Entry 5XM0 (X-ray diffraction, 2.87 A resolution); this record covers chains C and D of the 10 polymer chains in the assembly.

# Chain C
Protein: Histone H2A type 1-B
Source organism: Mus musculus
UniProt: C0HKE1 (H2A1B_MOUSE); residues 0-129 here correspond to UniProt positions 1-130 (UniProt number = residue number + 1)
Amino-acid sequence (133 residues; numbered -3 to 129; the number before each row is that of its first residue; numbers below 1 keep their minus sign (Gly-3 is residue -3)):
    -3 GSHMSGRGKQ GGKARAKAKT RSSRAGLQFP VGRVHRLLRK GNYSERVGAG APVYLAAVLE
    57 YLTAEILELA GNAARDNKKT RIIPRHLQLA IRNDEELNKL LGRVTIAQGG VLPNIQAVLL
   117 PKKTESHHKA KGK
Not modelled in the structure: -3 to 13, 119-129
Differences from the reference sequence: expression tag (-3 to -1)

# Chain D
Protein: Histone H2B type 3-A
Source organism: Mus musculus
UniProt: Q9D2U9 (H2B3A_MOUSE); residues 0-125 here correspond to UniProt positions 1-126 (UniProt number = residue number + 1)
Amino-acid sequence (129 residues; row label = number of the first residue in the row; numbers below 1 keep their minus sign (Gly-3 is residue -3)):
    -3 GSHMPEPSRS TPAPKKGSKK AITKAQKKDG KKRKRGRKES YSIYVYKVLK QVHPDTGISS
    57 KAMGIMNSFV NDIFERIASE ASRLAHYNKR STITSREVQT AVRLLLPGEL AKHAVSEGTK
   117 AVTKYTSSK
Not modelled in the structure: -3 to 30, 125
Differences from the reference sequence: expression tag (-3 to -1)
Swiss-Prot annotation at these positions:
  - modified residue: Pro1 (N-acetylproline), Glu2 (ADP-ribosyl glutamic acid), Ser6 (ADP-ribosylserine), Lys11 (N6-(beta-hydroxybutyryl)lysine), Lys12 (N6-(2-hydroxyisobutyryl)lysine), Ser14 (Phosphoserine), Lys15 (N6-acetyllysine), Lys16 (N6-acetyllysine), Lys20 (N6-(2-hydroxyisobutyryl)lysine), Lys23 (N6-(2-hydroxyisobutyryl)lysine), Lys24 (N6-(2-hydroxyisobutyryl)lysine), Lys34 (N6-(2-hydroxyisobutyryl)lysine), Glu35 (PolyADP-ribosyl glutamic acid), Ser36 (Phosphoserine), Lys43 (N6-(2-hydroxyisobutyryl)lysine), Lys46 (N6-(2-hydroxyisobutyryl)lysine), Lys57 (N6,N6-dimethyllysine), Arg79 (Dimethylated arginine), Lys85 (N6,N6,N6-trimethyllysine), Arg86 (Omega-N-methylarginine) and 5 more in UniProt
  - glycosylation: Ser112 (O-linked (GlcNAc) serine)
  - cross-link (Glycyl lysine isopeptide (Lys-Gly)): Lys20 (interchain with G-Cter in SUMO2), Lys34 (interchain with G-Cter in ubiquitin), Lys120 (interchain with G-Cter in ubiquitin)

# How chain C and chain D interact
Pairs across the interface (111):
  Arg17(C) - Tyr121(D)
  Ser19(C) - Lys120(D)
  Arg20(C) - Lys120(D)
  Arg20(C) - Tyr121(D)
  Arg20(C) - Ser124(D)
  Ala21(C) - Ala117(D)
  Ala21(C) - Lys120(D)
  Leu23(C) - Ala117(D)  hydrophobic
  Gln24(C) - Tyr40(D)
  Gln24(C) - Lys43(D)
  Gln24(C) - Gln47(D)
  Phe25(C) - Tyr40(D)  hydrophobic
  Phe25(C) - Val66(D)  hydrophobic
  Pro26(C) - Tyr40(D)
  Arg29(C) - Glu35(D)  salt bridge
  Arg29(C) - Ser36(D)  hydrogen bond (side chain-backbone)
  Arg29(C) - Tyr40(D)
  Val30(C) - Phe70(D)  hydrophobic
  Arg32(C) - Glu35(D)  salt bridge
  Leu33(C) - Tyr37(D)
  Leu33(C) - Phe70(D)  hydrophobic
  Leu34(C) - Phe70(D)  hydrophobic
  Leu34(C) - Ala74(D)  hydrophobic
  Tyr39(C) - Phe70(D)
  Tyr39(C) - Glu71(D)  hydrogen bond
  Tyr39(C) - Ala74(D)  hydrophobic
  Tyr39(C) - Ser75(D)
  Tyr39(C) - Ser78(D)  hydrogen bond (backbone-side chain)
  Tyr39(C) - Ile89(D)  hydrophobic
  Ser40(C) - Ser87(D)
  Ser40(C) - Ile89(D)
  Glu41(C) - Ser87(D)  hydrogen bond (backbone-backbone)
  Arg42(C) - Ser87(D)  hydrogen bond (backbone-backbone)
  Arg42(C) - Thr88(D)
  Arg42(C) - Ile89(D)  hydrogen bond (backbone-backbone)
  Val43(C) - Ile89(D)
  Gly44(C) - Thr88(D)
  Gly44(C) - Ile89(D)  hydrogen bond (backbone-backbone)
  Gly46(C) - Ser91(D)
  Gly46(C) - Val118(D)
  Ala47(C) - Ile89(D)
  Ala47(C) - Thr90(D)
  Ala47(C) - Ser91(D)
  Val49(C) - Ala117(D)
  Val49(C) - Val118(D)  hydrophobic
  Val49(C) - Tyr121(D)  hydrophobic
  Tyr50(C) - Ser91(D)
  Tyr50(C) - Val94(D)  hydrophobic
  Tyr50(C) - Gln95(D)  hydrogen bond
  Tyr50(C) - Val111(D)
  Tyr50(C) - Gly114(D)
  Tyr50(C) - Thr115(D)
  Tyr50(C) - Val118(D)
  Leu51(C) - Phe70(D)  hydrophobic
  Leu51(C) - Ile73(D)  hydrophobic
  Ala53(C) - Glu113(D)
  Ala53(C) - Gly114(D)
  Ala53(C) - Ala117(D)  hydrophobic
  Val54(C) - Val98(D)  hydrophobic
  Val54(C) - Ala110(D)
  Leu55(C) - Ile69(D)  hydrophobic
  Leu55(C) - Phe70(D)
  Glu56(C) - Val44(D)
  Tyr57(C) - Leu106(D)
  Tyr57(C) - His109(D)  hydrogen bond
  Tyr57(C) - Ala110(D)
  Tyr57(C) - Glu113(D)
  Leu58(C) - Phe65(D)  hydrophobic
  Leu58(C) - Ile69(D)  hydrophobic
  Leu58(C) - Leu106(D)  hydrophobic
  Thr59(C) - Val66(D)
  Ala60(C) - Val44(D)  hydrophobic
  Glu61(C) - Leu106(D)
  Ile62(C) - Phe65(D)  hydrophobic
  Leu63(C) - Val41(D)
  Leu63(C) - Leu45(D)
  Leu63(C) - His49(D)
  Glu64(C) - Val48(D)
  Glu64(C) - His49(D)  salt bridge
  Gly67(C) - His49(D)
  Asn68(C) - His49(D)
  Thr76(C) - Asp51(D)
  Thr76(C) - Thr52(D)
  Thr76(C) - Gly53(D)  hydrogen bond (backbone-backbone)
  Arg77(C) - Gly53(D)
  Arg77(C) - Ile54(D)
  Arg77(C) - Ser55(D)
  Ile78(C) - Thr52(D)
  Ile78(C) - Gly53(D)  hydrogen bond (backbone-backbone)
  Ile78(C) - Ile54(D)
  Ile78(C) - Ser55(D)  hydrogen bond (backbone-backbone)
  Ile78(C) - Ala58(D)
  Ile79(C) - Ser55(D)
  Ile79(C) - Ala58(D)
  Pro80(C) - Ser55(D)
  Pro80(C) - Lys57(D)
  Pro80(C) - Ala58(D)
  Leu83(C) - Ala58(D)
  Leu83(C) - Ile61(D)  hydrophobic
  Leu83(C) - Met62(D)  hydrophobic
  Glu92(C) - Pro103(D)
  Glu92(C) - Gly104(D)
  Glu92(C) - Glu105(D)  hydrogen bond (side chain-backbone)
  Glu92(C) - Leu106(D)  hydrogen bond (side chain-backbone)
  Leu93(C) - Leu106(D)  hydrophobic
  Leu96(C) - Arg72(D)  hydrogen bond (backbone-side chain)
  Leu97(C) - Arg72(D)
  Val100(C) - Asp68(D)
  Val100(C) - Arg72(D)
  Ile102(C) - Ile61(D)  hydrophobic
  Ala103(C) - Ile61(D)
Other interface residues (no listed pair), chain C (54 interface residues in all): Gly22, Ala45, Gln104
Other interface residues (no listed pair), chain D (56 interface residues in all): Leu101, Leu102

# Overview
The interface between chain C and chain D involves 54 residues on one side and 56 on the other, with 15
hydrogen bonds and 3 salt bridges. Polar contacts include Arg29(C)-Glu35(D), Arg32(C)-Glu35(D) and
Glu64(C)-His49(D).
Here chain C is Histone H2A type 1-B and chain D is Histone H2B type 3-A, both from Mus musculus. Entry 5XM0
(The mouse nucleosome structure containing H2A, H2B type3-A, H3.3, and H4) was determined by X-ray diffraction
(same publication as 5XM1).
